PDB entry 2WVG | X-ray diffraction, 1.75 A resolution | chains A and B of the 4 polymer chains in the assembly

Chain A (and B):
Name: Pyruvate decarboxylase
From: Zymomonas mobilis
Notes: EC 4.1.1.1; chain B of this document is another copy of the same molecule, construct and numbering; everything in this record applies to it too
UniProt: P06672 (PDC_ZYMMO); numbering as in UniProt (aligned over 1-568)
Sequence (568 residues; numbered 1 to 568; the number before each row is that of its first residue):
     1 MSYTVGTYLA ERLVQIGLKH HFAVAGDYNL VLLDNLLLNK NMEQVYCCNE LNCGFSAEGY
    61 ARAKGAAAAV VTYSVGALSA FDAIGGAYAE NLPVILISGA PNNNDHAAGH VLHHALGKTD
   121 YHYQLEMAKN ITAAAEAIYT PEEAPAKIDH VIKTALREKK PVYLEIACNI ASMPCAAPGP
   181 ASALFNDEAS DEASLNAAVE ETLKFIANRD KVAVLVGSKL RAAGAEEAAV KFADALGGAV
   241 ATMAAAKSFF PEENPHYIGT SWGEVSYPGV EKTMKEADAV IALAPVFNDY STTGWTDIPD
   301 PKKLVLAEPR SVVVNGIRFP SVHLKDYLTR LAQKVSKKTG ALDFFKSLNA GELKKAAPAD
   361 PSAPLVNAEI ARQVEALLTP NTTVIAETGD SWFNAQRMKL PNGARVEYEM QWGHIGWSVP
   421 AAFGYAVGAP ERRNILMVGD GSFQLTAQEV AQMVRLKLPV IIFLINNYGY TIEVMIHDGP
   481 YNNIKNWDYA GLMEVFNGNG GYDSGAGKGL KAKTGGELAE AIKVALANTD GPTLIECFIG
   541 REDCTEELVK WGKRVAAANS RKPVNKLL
Not modelled in the structure: 1, 567-568
Metal / ion sites: Mg2+: D440, N467, G469 (together with TPU)
Residues lining bound ligands:
  - TPU (2-{1-[(4-amino-2-methylpyrimidin-5-yl)methyl]-5-methyl-1H-1,2,3-triazol-4-yl}ethyl trihydrogen diphosphate), molecule 1: V24, A25, G26, E50, T72, V75, G76, H114
  - TPU, molecule 2: T388, G389, D390, S391, G413, H414, I415, G439, D440, G441, S442, L445, N467, G469, Y470, T471, I472, E473
Reported in the primary citation:
  - conformationally variable residues (loop rearrangement): N467 to Y481
  - binding site for TPU: N467 to Y481
  - catalytic residues: D27, H113, H114 (proposed by the authors, not directly observed)
  - mutagenesis - D27E, H113K, H113Q, H113R, H114Q, E473D (1000-fold), E473Q (4000-fold): decreased catalytic activity (citing earlier work)
  - mutagenesis - H114A: abolished catalytic activity (citing earlier work)

How chain A and chain B interact:
Pairs across the interface - 195 pairs, chain A then chain B:
  A25(A) - E473(B)
  A25(A) - Y481(B)
  G26(A) - E473(B)
  D27(A) - Y290(B)  hydrogen bond
  D27(A) - E473(B)  hydrogen bond (backbone-side chain)
  D27(A) - V555(B)
  D27(A) - N559(B)  hydrogen bond
  L30(A) - H477(B)
  L30(A) - Y481(B)
  L33(A) - Y481(B)  hydrophobic
  D34(A) - H477(B)  salt bridge
  D34(A) - Y481(B)  hydrogen bond
  L37(A) - P480(B)
  Q44(A) - Y481(B)
  Y46(A) - P480(B)
  Y46(A) - Y481(B)  hydrophobic
  C48(A) - Q444(B)
  C48(A) - L445(B)
  N49(A) - L445(B)  hydrogen bond (side chain-backbone)
  E50(A) - L445(B)
  S74(A) - D82(B)
  S74(A) - W412(B)
  V75(A) - D82(B)
  V75(A) - W412(B)
  V75(A) - H414(B)  hydrogen bond (backbone-side chain)
  L78(A) - L78(B)
  L78(A) - F81(B)
  L78(A) - D82(B)
  S79(A) - L51(B)
  S79(A) - D82(B)  hydrogen bond
  F81(A) - L78(B)
  D82(A) - S74(B)
  D82(A) - V75(B)
  D82(A) - L78(B)
  D82(A) - S79(B)  hydrogen bond
  G85(A) - L116(B)
  Y88(A) - L116(B)
  Y88(A) - K118(B)
  A89(A) - A115(B)
  A89(A) - L116(B)
  N102(A) - A558(B)  hydrogen bond (side chain-backbone)
  N102(A) - N559(B)  hydrogen bond (side chain-backbone)
  N102(A) - R561(B)  hydrogen bond (side chain-backbone)
  N103(A) - P563(B)
  N104(A) - R561(B)
  N104(A) - K562(B)  hydrogen bond (side chain-backbone)
  N104(A) - P563(B)
  N104(A) - V564(B)  hydrogen bond (side chain-backbone)
  D105(A) - R561(B)  salt bridge
  H110(A) - W295(B)
  V111(A) - F287(B)
  V111(A) - N288(B)
  V111(A) - D289(B)  hydrogen bond (backbone-backbone)
  V111(A) - W295(B)
  V111(A) - Q411(B)
  L112(A) - D289(B)
  L112(A) - W295(B)  hydrophobic
  L112(A) - Q411(B)  hydrogen bond (backbone-side chain)
  H113(A) - D289(B)  salt bridge
  H113(A) - Y290(B)  hydrogen bond
  H113(A) - Q411(B)
  H114(A) - Q411(B)  hydrogen bond (backbone-backbone)
  H114(A) - W412(B)  hydrogen bond (side chain-backbone)
  H114(A) - G413(B)
  A115(A) - A89(B)
  A115(A) - Q411(B)  hydrogen bond (backbone-side chain)
  A115(A) - W412(B)
  L116(A) - G85(B)
  L116(A) - Y88(B)
  L116(A) - A89(B)
  L116(A) - N130(B)
  L116(A) - W412(B)  hydrophobic
  G117(A) - Q411(B)
  K118(A) - Y88(B)
  M127(A) - M127(B)
  M127(A) - N130(B)
  N130(A) - L116(B)
  N130(A) - M127(B)
  C168(A) - N559(B)  hydrogen bond (side chain-backbone)
  N169(A) - N559(B)
  N169(A) - S560(B)
  N169(A) - R561(B)  hydrogen bond (side chain-backbone)
  N169(A) - K562(B)
  N169(A) - P563(B)
  M173(A) - P563(B)  hydrophobic
  F287(A) - V111(B)
  N288(A) - V111(B)
  D289(A) - V111(B)  hydrogen bond (backbone-backbone)
  D289(A) - L112(B)
  D289(A) - H113(B)  salt bridge
  Y290(A) - D27(B)  hydrogen bond
  Y290(A) - H113(B)  hydrogen bond
  W295(A) - V111(B)
  W295(A) - L112(B)  hydrophobic
  Q411(A) - L112(B)  hydrogen bond (side chain-backbone)
  Q411(A) - H113(B)
  Q411(A) - H114(B)  hydrogen bond (backbone-backbone)
  Q411(A) - A115(B)  hydrogen bond (side chain-backbone)
  Q411(A) - G117(B)
  W412(A) - S74(B)
  W412(A) - V75(B)
  W412(A) - L78(B)  hydrophobic
  W412(A) - H114(B)  hydrogen bond (backbone-side chain)
  W412(A) - A115(B)
  W412(A) - L116(B)  hydrophobic
  G413(A) - H114(B)
  H414(A) - V75(B)
  Q444(A) - C48(B)
  Q444(A) - Q448(B)  hydrogen bond (backbone-side chain)
  L445(A) - C48(B)
  L445(A) - N49(B)  hydrogen bond (backbone-side chain)
  L445(A) - E50(B)
  L445(A) - Q448(B)  hydrogen bond (backbone-side chain)
  Q448(A) - Q444(B)  hydrogen bond (side chain-backbone)
  Q448(A) - L445(B)  hydrogen bond (side chain-backbone)
  Q448(A) - Q448(B)  hydrogen bond
  Q448(A) - W487(B)
  A451(A) - K485(B)
  A451(A) - W487(B)
  V454(A) - K485(B)
  R455(A) - N483(B)  hydrogen bond (side chain-backbone)
  R455(A) - I484(B)
  R455(A) - K485(B)
  N466(A) - Y502(B)  hydrogen bond (backbone-side chain)
  Y468(A) - Y502(B)  hydrophobic
  Y468(A) - D503(B)  hydrogen bond
  E473(A) - G26(B)
  E473(A) - D27(B)  hydrogen bond (side chain-backbone)
  H477(A) - L30(B)
  H477(A) - D34(B)  salt bridge
  P480(A) - Y46(B)
  Y481(A) - A25(B)  hydrophobic
  Y481(A) - L30(B)  hydrophobic
  Y481(A) - L33(B)  hydrophobic
  Y481(A) - D34(B)  hydrogen bond
  Y481(A) - Q44(B)
  Y481(A) - Y46(B)  hydrophobic
  N483(A) - R455(B)  hydrogen bond (backbone-side chain)
  I484(A) - R455(B)
  K485(A) - A451(B)
  K485(A) - V454(B)
  K485(A) - R455(B)
  K485(A) - F496(B)  hydrogen bond (side chain-backbone)
  K485(A) - N497(B)  hydrogen bond (side chain-backbone)
  K485(A) - D503(B)  salt bridge
  K485(A) - S504(B)
  N486(A) - F496(B)
  N486(A) - G501(B)
  N486(A) - Y502(B)
  N486(A) - D503(B)  hydrogen bond (backbone-side chain)
  W487(A) - Q448(B)
  W487(A) - A451(B)
  W487(A) - V495(B)
  W487(A) - F496(B)
  D488(A) - V495(B)  hydrogen bond (backbone-backbone)
  G491(A) - V495(B)
  L492(A) - L492(B)  hydrophobic
  L492(A) - V495(B)
  V495(A) - W487(B)
  V495(A) - D488(B)  hydrogen bond (backbone-backbone)
  V495(A) - G491(B)
  V495(A) - L492(B)
  V495(A) - V495(B)  hydrophobic
  F496(A) - K485(B)  hydrogen bond (backbone-side chain)
  F496(A) - N486(B)
  F496(A) - W487(B)
  N497(A) - K485(B)  hydrogen bond (backbone-side chain)
  Y502(A) - N466(B)  hydrogen bond (side chain-backbone)
  Y502(A) - Y468(B)  hydrophobic
  Y502(A) - N486(B)
  Y502(A) - F538(B)
  Y502(A) - I539(B)  hydrogen bond (side chain-backbone)
  D503(A) - Y468(B)  hydrogen bond
  D503(A) - K485(B)  salt bridge
  D503(A) - N486(B)  hydrogen bond (side chain-backbone)
  S504(A) - K485(B)
  F538(A) - Y502(B)
  I539(A) - Y502(B)  hydrogen bond (backbone-side chain)
  V555(A) - D27(B)
  A558(A) - N102(B)
  N559(A) - D27(B)  hydrogen bond
  N559(A) - N102(B)  hydrogen bond (backbone-side chain)
  N559(A) - C168(B)  hydrogen bond (backbone-side chain)
  N559(A) - N169(B)
  R561(A) - N102(B)  hydrogen bond (backbone-side chain)
  R561(A) - N104(B)
  R561(A) - D105(B)  salt bridge
  R561(A) - N169(B)  hydrogen bond (backbone-side chain)
  K562(A) - N104(B)  hydrogen bond (backbone-side chain)
  K562(A) - N169(B)
  P563(A) - N103(B)
  P563(A) - N104(B)
  P563(A) - N169(B)
  P563(A) - M173(B)  hydrophobic
  V564(A) - N104(B)  hydrogen bond (backbone-side chain)
Interface residues without a listed pair, chain A (100 interface residues in all): Y28, C47, Y123, E126, I131, I170, V286, T446, A447, N467, Y470, I476, N482, E494, G498, G501, S560
Interface residues without a listed pair, chain B (100 interface residues in all): Y28, L37, C47, H110, Y123, I131, I170, V286, T446, A447, N467, Y470, I476, N482, E494, G498

Summary:
Chain A and chain B each contribute 100 residues to their interface, with 59 hydrogen bonds and 8 salt
bridges. Polar contacts include D34(A)-H477(B), D105(A)-R561(B) and H113(A)-D289(B). From the paper: catalytic
residues D27(A), H113(A) and H114(A); D27E, H113K and H113Q of chain A, among others, reduce catalytic
activity; 8 substitutions were tested in all.
Both chains are Pyruvate decarboxylase (Zymomonas mobilis). Entry 2WVG (Structural insights into the
pre-reaction state of pyruvate decarboxylase from Zymomonas mobilis) was determined by X-ray diffraction
together with 2WVA and 2WVH from the same study.
